Entry 9AXX (X-ray diffraction, 2.07 A resolution); this record covers chains B and C.

== Chain B ==
Protein: Serine/threonine-protein kinase B-raf
Organism: Homo sapiens
Notes: EC 2.7.11.1
UniProt: P15056 (BRAF_HUMAN); numbering as in UniProt (aligned over 445-723)
Chain sequence (280 residues; row label = number of the first residue in the row):
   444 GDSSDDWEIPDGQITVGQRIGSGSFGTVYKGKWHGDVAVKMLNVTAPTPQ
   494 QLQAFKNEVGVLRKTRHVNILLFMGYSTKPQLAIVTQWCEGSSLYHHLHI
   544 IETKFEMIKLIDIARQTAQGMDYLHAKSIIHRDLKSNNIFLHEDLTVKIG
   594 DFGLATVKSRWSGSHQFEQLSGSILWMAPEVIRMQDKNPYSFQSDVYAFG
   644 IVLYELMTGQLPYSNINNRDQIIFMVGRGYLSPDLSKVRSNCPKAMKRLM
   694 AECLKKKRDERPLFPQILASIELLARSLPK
Not modelled in the structure: 444-448, 464-469, 605-610, 722-723
Construct notes: expression tag (444)
Residues lining bound ligands:
  - A1AHE (N-[3-fluoro-4-({7-[(3-fluoropyridin-2-yl)oxy]-4-methyl-2-oxo-2H-1-benzopyran-3-yl}methyl)pyridin-2-yl]-N'-methylsulfuric diamide): N660, N661, R662
  - AMP-PNP (ANP; phosphoaminophosphonic acid-adenylate ester): I463, T470, V471, A481, K483, L514, T529, Q530, W531, C532, F583, D594
UniProt features mapped onto this chain:
  - active site: D576 (Proton acceptor)
  - binding site (ATP): I463 to V471, K483
  - modified residue: S446 (Phosphoserine), S447 (Phosphoserine), R671 (Omega-N-methylarginine)
  - cross-link: K578 (Glycyl lysine isopeptide (Lys-Gly) (interchain with G-Cter in ubiquitin))
From the paper describing this entry:
  - mutagenesis - G466A, G469A (2-fold): decreased binding to Dual specificity mitogen-activated protein kinase kinase 1 (chain C)

== Chain C ==
Protein: Dual specificity mitogen-activated protein kinase kinase 1
Organism: Homo sapiens
Notes: EC 2.7.12.2
UniProt: Q02750 (MP2K1_HUMAN); numbering as in UniProt; present here: 37-263, 308-383
Chain sequence (310 residues; each row starts with the number of its first residue; note: 38 numbers in that range are skipped by the numbering (no residue carries them; nothing is unmodelled there)):
    36 GLEELELDEQQRKRLEAFLTQKQKVGELKDDDFEKISELGAGNGGVVFKV
    86 SHKPSGLVMARKLIHLEIKPAIRNQIIRELQVLHECNSPYIVGFYGAFYS
   136 DGEISICMEHMDGGSLDQVLKKAGRIPEQILGKVSIAVIKGLTYLREKHK
   186 IMHRDVKPSNILVNSRGEIKLCDFGVSGQLIDAMANAFVGTRSYMSPERL
   236 QGTHYSVQSDIWSMGLSLVEMAVGRYPIG
   303 SGSGSMAIFELLDYIVNEPPPKLPSGVFSLEFQDFVNKCLIKNPAERADL
   353 KQLMVHAFIKRSDAEEVDFAGWLCSTIGLNQ
Not modelled in the structure: 36, 79, 303-306, 379-383
Construct notes: expression tag (36); engineered mutation A218 (Ser in Q02750), A222 (Ser in Q02750); linker (264, 303-307)
Bound ions: Mg2+: N195, D208 (together with AMP-PNP)
Residues lining bound ligands:
  - A1AHE (N-[3-fluoro-4-({7-[(3-fluoropyridin-2-yl)oxy]-4-methyl-2-oxo-2H-1-benzopyran-3-yl}methyl)pyridin-2-yl]-N'-methylsulfuric diamide): K97, L115, L118, V127, G128, F129, I141, C142, M143, H188, R189, D190, L206, C207, D208, F209, G210, V211, S212, L215, I216, M219, M230, R234
  - AMP-PNP (ANP; phosphoaminophosphonic acid-adenylate ester): L74, G75, A76, G77, N78, G80, V82, A95, K97, M143, E144, H145, M146, S150, D152, Q153, K192, S194, N195, L197, D208
UniProt features mapped onto this chain:
  - active site: D190 (Proton acceptor)
  - binding site (ATP): L74 to V82, K97, M143 to M146, S150 to Q153, K192 to N195, D208
  - binding site (U0126): K97, D208 to V211
  - binding site (K-252a): E144 to M146, S194
From the paper describing this entry:
  - binding site for A1AHE: L118, F129, I141, M143, R189, F209, V211, S212, L215, I216, M219, R234

== How chain B and chain C interact ==
Contacting residue pairs (50; chain B residue first):
  Y538(B) - E102(C)
  H539(B) - E102(C)  salt bridge
  H542(B) - K104(C)
  I543(B) - E102(C)
  I543(B) - I103(C)
  I543(B) - K104(C)
  E545(B) - K104(C)  salt bridge
  N580(B) - E102(C)  hydrogen bond
  Q612(B) - T226(C)
  Q612(B) - M308(C)
  Q612(B) - A309(C)
  Q612(B) - I310(C)
  L613(B) - I310(C)  hydrophobic
  G615(B) - V224(C)
  I617(B) - N221(C)
  I617(B) - V224(C)  hydrophobic
  L618(B) - N221(C)
  I625(B) - F311(C)
  R626(B) - F311(C)
  Q628(B) - E312(C)
  L654(B) - N221(C)
  N660(B) - I216(C)
  N660(B) - D217(C)
  N660(B) - A220(C)
  N661(B) - A220(C)
  N661(B) - M230(C)  hydrogen bond
  N661(B) - R234(C)
  R662(B) - M219(C)  hydrogen bond (side chain-backbone)
  R662(B) - A220(C)
  R662(B) - A222(C)  hydrogen bond (side chain-backbone)
  R662(B) - F223(C)  hydrogen bond (side chain-backbone)
  D663(B) - S228(C)  hydrogen bond
  D663(B) - L235(C)
  D663(B) - L314(C)
  Q664(B) - R234(C)
  Q664(B) - L235(C)
  Q664(B) - G237(C)
  I666(B) - F311(C)
  I666(B) - L314(C)  hydrophobic
  F667(B) - L235(C)
  F667(B) - Q236(C)
  F667(B) - F311(C)
  F667(B) - L314(C)
  F667(B) - D315(C)
  F667(B) - V318(C)  hydrophobic
  M668(B) - L235(C)
  M668(B) - Q236(C)
  G670(B) - F311(C)
  R671(B) - F311(C)
  R671(B) - D315(C)  salt bridge
Other interface residues (no listed pair), chain B (30 interface residues in all): S536, E611, M627, I659, I665
Other interface residues (no listed pair), chain C (27 interface residues in all): R189
From the paper, about this interface:
  - pairs named by the authors: R662(B)-M219(C)

== Overview ==
The interface between chain B and chain C involves 30 residues on one side and 27 on the other; the contacts
include 6 hydrogen bonds and 3 salt bridges. Among the polar pairs are H539(B)-E102(C), E545(B)-K104(C) and
R671(B)-D315(C). The authors report a contact between R662(B) and M219(C). The paper reports a binding site
for A1AHE at L118(C), F129(C) and I141(C) among others; G466A and G469A of chain B reduce binding to Dual
specificity mitogen-activated protein kinase kinase 1 (chain C).
Chain B is Serine/threonine-protein kinase B-raf and chain C is Dual specificity mitogen-activated protein
kinase kinase 1, both from Homo sapiens; the structure, Crystal structure of BRAF/MEK1 complex with NST-628
and an active RAF dimer, was determined by X-ray diffraction together with 9AXA, 9AXC, 9AXH, 9AXM, 9AXY, 9AY7
and 9AYA from the same study.
